Entry 8VAT (electron microscopy, 3.20 A resolution); this record covers chains D and G of the 9 polymer chains in the assembly.

# Chain D
Protein: DNA polymerase III subunit tau
Organism: Escherichia coli
Notes: EC 2.7.7.7
UniProt: P06710 (DPO3X_ECOLI); numbering as in UniProt (aligned over 1-373)
Sequence (376 residues; each row starts with the number of its first residue; numbers below 1 keep their minus sign (Gly-2 is residue -2)):
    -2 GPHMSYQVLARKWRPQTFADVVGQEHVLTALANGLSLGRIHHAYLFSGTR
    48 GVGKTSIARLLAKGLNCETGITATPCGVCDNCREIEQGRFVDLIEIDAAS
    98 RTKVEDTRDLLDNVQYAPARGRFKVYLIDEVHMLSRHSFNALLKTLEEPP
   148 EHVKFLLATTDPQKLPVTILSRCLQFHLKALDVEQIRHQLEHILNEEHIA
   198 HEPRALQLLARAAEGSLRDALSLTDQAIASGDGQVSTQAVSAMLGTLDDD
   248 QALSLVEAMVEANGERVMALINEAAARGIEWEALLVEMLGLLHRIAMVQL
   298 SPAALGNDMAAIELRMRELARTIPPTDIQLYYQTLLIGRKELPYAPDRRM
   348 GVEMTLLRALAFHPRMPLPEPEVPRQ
Unresolved in the structure: 362-373
Sequence notes: expression tag (-2 to 0)
Metal / ion sites: Mg2+: Thr52 (together with ADP); Zn2+: Cys64, Cys73, Cys76, Cys79
Residues lining bound ligands:
  - ADP / beryllium trifluoride: Ala7, Arg8, Trp10, Arg11, Pro12, Asp17, Val18, Val19, Gln21, Thr46, Arg47, Gly48, Val49, Gly50, Lys51, Thr52, Ser53, Glu127, Thr157, Gln186, Leu214, Arg215
  - ADP / beryllium trifluoride: Glu144, Thr165, Arg169
Swiss-Prot annotation at these positions:
  - binding site (ATP): Gly45 to Thr52
  - binding site (Zn(2+)): Cys64, Cys73, Cys76, Cys79
  - mutagenesis: Gly118 (G118D: In dnaX2016(Ts); present in both isoforms, unable to grow at 42 degrees Celsius)
From the paper describing this entry:
  - catalytic residues: Glu127 (citing earlier work)
  - mutagenesis - K141A: decreased catalytic activity

# Chain G
Protein: Beta sliding clamp
Organism: Escherichia coli
UniProt: P0A988 (DPO3B_ECOLI); residue numbers follow UniProt; this construct covers 1-366
Sequence (369 residues; row label = number of the first residue in the row; numbers below 1 keep their minus sign (Gly-2 is residue -2)):
    -2 GPHMKFTVEREHLLKPLQQVSGPLGGRPTLPILGNLLLQVADGTLSLTGT
    48 DLEMEMVARVALVQPHEPGATTVPARKFFDICRGLPEGAEIAVQLEGERM
    98 LVRSGRSRFSLSTLPAADFPNLDDWQSEVEFTLPQATMKRLIEATQFSMA
   148 HQDVRYYLNGMLFETEGEELRTVATDGHRLAVCSMPIGQSLPSHSVIVPR
   198 KGVIELMRMLDGGDNPLRVQIGSNNIRAHVGDFIFTSKLVDGRFPDYRRV
   248 LPKNPDKHLEAGCDLLKQAFARAAILSNEKFRGVRLYVSENQLKITANNP
   298 EQEEAEEILDVTYSGAEMEIGFNVSYVLDVLNALKCENVRMMLTDSVSSV
   348 QIEDAASQSAAYVVMPMRL
Unresolved in the structure: -2 to 117
Sequence notes: expression tag (-2 to 0)
Swiss-Prot annotation at these positions:
  - binding site (DNA): Arg24, Arg73, Gln149, Tyr153, Tyr154
  - mutagenesis: Arg24 (R24A: Mild defect in DNA replication, impaired loading of clamp on DNA, polymerase speed is wild-type. More severe replication defect and very poor clamp loading; when associated with A-149), Gly66 (G66E: In dnaN159; a temperature- and UV-sensitive mutation, displays altered DNA polymerase usage, chronically induced SOS response; when associated with A-174), Ala133 (A133T: Reduction of synthesis of beta*, probably due to mutation of its promoter), Met135 (M135L: 3-fold reduction of synthesis of beta*, probably due to loss of its start codon), Met146 (M146L: No effect on synthesis of beta*), Gln149 (Q149A: Mild defect in DNA replication, impaired loading of clamp on DNA, polymerase speed is wild-type. More severe replication defect and very poor clamp loading; when associated with A-24), Tyr153 to Tyr154 (Very poor loading of clamp on DNA, polymerase speed is wild-type), Gly174 (G174A: In dnaN159; a temperature- and UV-sensitive mutation, displays altered DNA polymerase usage, chronically induced SOS response; when associated with A-66), Gln265 to Leu366 (In dnaN806; temperature sensitive), Ile272 to Leu273 (Monomeric in solution, binds very tightly to subunit delta (holA). The monomer binds tightly to linear and circular DNA. Cannot bind both Pol III and IV simultaneously)

# Interface between chain D and chain G
Contacting residue pairs - 32 pairs, chain D then chain G:
  Asp77(D) with Arg246(G), salt bridge
  Glu81(D) with Arg246(G), salt bridge
  Gly85(D) with Tyr154(G)
  Arg86(D) with Tyr154(G); Arg240(G); Phe241(G); Pro242(G)
  Phe87(D) with Tyr154(G), hydrogen bond (backbone-side chain)
  Val88(D) with Arg152(G), hydrogen bond (backbone-side chain); Pro242(G), hydrophobic
  Ile91(D) with Val151(G), hydrophobic; Arg152(G)
  Glu92(D) with Val151(G)
  Ile93(D) with Val151(G), hydrophobic
  Arg98(D) with Gln149(G); Val151(G)
  Asp109(D) with Phe278(G)
  Asn110(D) with His175(G)
  Gln112(D) with Phe278(G); Met364(G); Arg365(G)
  Tyr113(D) with His175(G); Asn320(G), hydrogen bond; Tyr323(G), hydrogen bond; Met364(G), hydrophobic
  Ala114(D) with Met362(G); Pro363(G), hydrogen bond (backbone-backbone)
  Ala116(D) with Met362(G), hydrophobic
  Arg117(D) with Arg246(G)
  Lys121(D) with His175(G)
  Glu148(D) with Arg365(G), salt bridge
  His149(D) with Arg365(G)
Interface residues without a listed pair, chain D (22 interface residues in all): Gln84, Pro115
Interface residues without a listed pair, chain G (18 interface residues in all): Leu155, Gly174

# Overview
The interface between chain D and chain G involves 22 residues on one side and 18 on the other, with 5
hydrogen bonds and 3 salt bridges. Polar contacts include Asp77(D)-Arg246(G), Glu81(D)-Arg246(G) and
Glu148(D)-Arg365(G). Ligands of chain D: ADP / beryllium trifluoride. From the paper: the catalytic residue
Glu127(D); K141A of chain D reduces catalytic activity.
Here chain D is DNA polymerase III subunit tau and chain G is Beta sliding clamp, both from Escherichia coli.
Entry 8VAT (Structure of the E. coli clamp loader bound to the beta clamp in a Open-RNAp/t conformation) was
determined by electron microscopy (same publication as 8VAL, 8VAM, 8VAN, 8VAP, 8VAQ, 8VAR and 8VAS).
